PDB entry 6A5L | electron microscopy, 5.60 A resolution (low resolution: residue-level contacts below are approximate; hydrogen-bond / salt-bridge calls are withheld) | chains T and a of the 25 polymer chains in the assembly

Chain T:
Molecule: 198-nt DNA strand
Sequence (198 nucleotides; row label = number of the first residue in the row; numbers below 1 keep their minus sign (DA-72 is residue -72)):
   -72 ATCAGAATCCCGGTGCCGAGGCCGCTCAATTGGTCGTAGACAGCTCTAGC
   -22 ACCGCTTAAACGCACGTACGCGCTGTCCCCCGCGTTTTAACCGCCAAGGG
    28 GATTACACCCAAGACACCAGGCACGAGACAGAAAAAAACAACGAAAACGG
    78 CCACCACCCAAACACACCAAACACAAGAGCTAATTGACTGACGTAAGC
Unresolved in the structure: 54-125

Chain a:
Molecule: Histone H3.3
Source organism: Homo sapiens
UniProtKB: P84243 (H33_HUMAN); residues 0-135 here correspond to UniProt positions 1-136 (UniProt number = residue number + 1)
Amino-acid sequence (139 residues; each row starts with the number of its first residue; numbers below 1 keep their minus sign (Gly-3 is residue -3)):
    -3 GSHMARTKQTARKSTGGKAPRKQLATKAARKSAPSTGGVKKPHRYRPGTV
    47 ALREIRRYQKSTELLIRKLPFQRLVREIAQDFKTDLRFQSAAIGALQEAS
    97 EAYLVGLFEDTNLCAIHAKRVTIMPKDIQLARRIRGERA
Unresolved in the structure: -3 to 37, 135
Construct notes: expression tag (-3 to -1)
Swiss-Prot annotation at these positions:
  - site: Ser31 (Interaction with ZMYND11)
  - modified residue: Arg2 (Asymmetric dimethylarginine), Thr3 (Phosphothreonine), Lys4 (Allysine), Gln5 (5-glutamyl dopamine), Thr6 (Phosphothreonine), Arg8 (Citrulline), Lys9 (N6,N6,N6-trimethyllysine), Ser10 (ADP-ribosylserine), Thr11 (Phosphothreonine), Lys14 (N6-(2-hydroxyisobutyryl)lysine), Arg17 (Asymmetric dimethylarginine), Lys18 (N6-(2-hydroxyisobutyryl)lysine), Lys23 (N6-(2-hydroxyisobutyryl)lysine), Arg26 (Citrulline), Lys27 (N6,N6,N6-trimethyllysine), Ser28 (ADP-ribosylserine), Ser31 (Phosphoserine), Lys36 (N6,N6,N6-trimethyllysine), Lys37 (N6-methyllysine), Tyr41 (Phosphotyrosine) and 9 more in UniProt
  - lipidation: Lys18 (N6-decanoyllysine)

Chain T / chain a interface:
Pairs across the interface (16):
  DG-24(T) with Arg83(a); Phe84(a); Gln85(a)
  DC-23(T) with Arg72(a); Leu82(a); Arg83(a); Phe84(a)
  DA-14(T) with Arg63(a)
  DA-13(T) with Arg63(a)
  DG-7(T) with Arg40(a)
  DA-5(T) with Arg42(a)
  DC-4(T) with Thr118(a)
  DG-3(T) with Arg116(a); Val117(a); Thr118(a)
  DC-2(T) with Arg116(a)
Interface residues without a listed pair, chain T (10 interface residues in all): DC-8
Interface residues without a listed pair, chain a (12 interface residues in all): Met120

Overview:
10 residues of chain T face 12 of chain a across their interface.
Chain T is a 198-nt DNA strand and chain a is Histone H3.3 (Homo sapiens); the structure, RNA polymerase II
elongation complex stalled at SHL(-1) of the nucleosome, with foreign DNA, was determined by electron
microscopy together with 6A5O, 6A5P, 6A5R, 6A5T, 6A5U and 6INQ from the same study.
